Entry 4EJF (X-ray diffraction, 2.65 A resolution); this record covers chains B and H of the 8 polymer chains in the assembly.

# Chain B
Protein: Caspase-6
From: Homo sapiens
Notes: EC 3.4.22.59
UniProtKB: P55212 (CASP6_HUMAN); residues 24-293 here = UniProt positions 24-293
Chain sequence (279 residues; row label = number of the first residue in the row):
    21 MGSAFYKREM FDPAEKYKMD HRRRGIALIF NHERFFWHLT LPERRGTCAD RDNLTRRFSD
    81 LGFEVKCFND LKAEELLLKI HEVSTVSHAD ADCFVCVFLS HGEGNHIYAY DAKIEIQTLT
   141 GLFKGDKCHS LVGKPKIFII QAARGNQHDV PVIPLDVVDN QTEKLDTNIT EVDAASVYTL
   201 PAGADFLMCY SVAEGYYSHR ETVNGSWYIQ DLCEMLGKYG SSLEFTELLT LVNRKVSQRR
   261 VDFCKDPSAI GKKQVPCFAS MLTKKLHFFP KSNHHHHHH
Not modelled in the structure: 21-29, 167-186, 293-299
Construct notes: expression tag (21-23, 294-299); engineered mutation A163 (Cys in P55212)

# Chain H
Protein: phage-derived peptide 419
Chain sequence (18 residues; each row starts with the number of its first residue):
    33 TEKEKGRLHC VEWTILER
Not modelled in the structure: 33-38

# Chain B / chain H interface
Contacting residue pairs (19):
  F56(B) with H41(H)
  A93(B) with W45(H)
  E94(B) with W45(H)
  L97(B) with W45(H), hydrophobic; T46(H); I47(H)
  H101(B) with E49(H), salt bridge
  H126(B) with E44(H), salt bridge
  D131(B) with H41(H), hydrogen bond (backbone-side chain)
  A132(B) with C42(H); V43(H); W45(H)
  K133(B) with V43(H), hydrogen bond (backbone-backbone); E44(H); W45(H), hydrogen bond (backbone-backbone)
  I134(B) with W45(H)
  E135(B) with E44(H)
  T138(B) with T46(H)
  K147(B) with E49(H)
Interface residues without a listed pair, chain B (15 interface residues in all): W57, L142
Interface residues without a listed pair, chain H (9 interface residues in all): R39

# In short
Chain B and chain H form an interface of 15 and 9 residues respectively, with 3 hydrogen bonds and 2 salt
bridges. Among the polar pairs are H101(B)-E49(H), H126(B)-E44(H) and D131(B)-H41(H).
Chain B is Caspase-6 (Homo sapiens) and chain H is phage-derived peptide 419; the structure, Allosteric
peptides that bind to a caspase zymogen and mediate caspase tetramerization, was determined by X-ray
diffraction.
